PDB entry 9BKJ | electron microscopy, 2.59 A resolution | chains B and A of the 5 polymer chains in the assembly

# Chain B
Molecule: Guanine nucleotide-binding protein G(I)/G(S)/G(T) subunit beta-1
Source organism: Homo sapiens
UniProtKB: P62873 (GBB1_HUMAN); numbering as in UniProt (aligned over 2-340)
Chain sequence (340 residues; numbered 1 to 340; the number before each row is that of its first residue):
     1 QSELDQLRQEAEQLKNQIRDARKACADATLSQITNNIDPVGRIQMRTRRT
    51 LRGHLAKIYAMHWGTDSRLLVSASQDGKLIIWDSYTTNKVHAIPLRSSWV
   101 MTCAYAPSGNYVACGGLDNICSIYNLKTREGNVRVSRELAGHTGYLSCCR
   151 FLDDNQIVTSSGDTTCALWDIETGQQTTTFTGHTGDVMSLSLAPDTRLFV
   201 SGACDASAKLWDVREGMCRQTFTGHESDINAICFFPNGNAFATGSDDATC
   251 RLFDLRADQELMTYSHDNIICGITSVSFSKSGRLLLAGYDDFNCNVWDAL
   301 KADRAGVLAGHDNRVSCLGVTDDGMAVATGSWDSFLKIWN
Not modelled in the structure: 1
Differences from the reference sequence: expression tag (1)

# Chain A
Molecule: Guanine nucleotide-binding protein G(i) subunit alpha-1, Guanine nucleotide-binding protein G(s) subunit alpha isoforms short
Source organism: Homo sapiens
UniProtKB: chimeric construct of P63096, P63092: residues 9-195 from P63096 (GNAI1_HUMAN) positions 2-57 (offset varies); residues 204-394 from P63092 positions 204-394 (same numbers)
Chain sequence (253 residues; each row starts with the number of its first residue; note: 141 numbers in that range are skipped by the numbering (no residue carries them; nothing is unmodelled there)):
     1 HHHHHHHHGCTLSAEDKAAVERSKMIDRNLREDGEKARRTLRLLLLGADN
    51 SGKSTIVKQ
   191 MRILHGGSGGSGGTSGIFETKFQVDKVNFHMFDVGGQRDERRKWIQCFND
   241 VTAIIFVVDSSDYN
   265 RLQEALNDFKSIWNNRWLRTISVILFLNKQDLLAEKVLAGKSKIEDYFPE
   315 FARYTTPEDATPEPGEDPRVTRAKYFIRKEFVDISTASGDGRHICYPHFT
   365 CAVDTENARRIFNDCKDIILQMNLREYNLV
Not modelled in the structure: 1-17, 191-206, 226-230, 304-305, 321-329
Differences from the reference sequence: expression tag (1-8); engineered mutation R38 (Ala31 in P63096), T40 (Glu33 in P63096), L41 (Val34 in P63096), R42 (Lys35 in P63096), D49 (Gly42 in P63096), N50 (Glu43 in P63096), R192 (Lys54 in P63096), L194 (Ile56 in P63096), D249 (Ala in P63092), D252 (Ser in P63092), D272 (Leu in P63092), K343 (Asp in P63092), V346 (Leu in P63092), D347 (Arg in P63092), I358 (Tyr in P63092), A372 (Ile in P63092), I375 (Val in P63092), K380 (Arg in P63092), L384 (Gln in P63092), Q385 (Arg in P63092), N387 (His in P63092), E390 (Gln in P63092), N392 (Glu in P63092), V394 (Leu in P63092); linker (196-203)

# How chain B and chain A interact
Residue-residue contacts (38):
  G53(B) with L30(A)
  L55(B) with L30(A); G34(A)
  K57(B) with C237(A); N239(A), hydrogen bond; D240(A), salt bridge
  Y59(B) with Q236(A); C237(A)
  Q75(B) with C237(A)
  K78(B) with D33(A), salt bridge
  I80(B) with L30(A), hydrophobic
  N88(B) with V20(A); S23(A)
  K89(B) with S23(A), hydrogen bond (backbone-side chain); I26(A); L30(A)
  V90(B) with R22(A), hydrogen bond (backbone-side chain); I26(A)
  H91(B) with R22(A)
  A92(B) with I26(A), hydrophobic
  W99(B) with R42(A); F222(A); C237(A); F238(A), hydrophobic
  L117(B) with I207(A); W234(A), hydrophobic; F238(A), hydrophobic
  Y145(B) with K233(A); W234(A)
  M188(B) with K233(A)
  C204(B) with K233(A)
  N230(B) with K233(A), hydrogen bond
  D246(B) with K233(A), salt bridge
  D290(B) with W281(A)
  R314(B) with Q236(A), hydrogen bond; W281(A)
  W332(B) with N239(A); W281(A), hydrophobic
Interface residues without a listed pair, chain B (25 interface residues in all): T87, M101, D228
Interface residues without a listed pair, chain A (21 interface residues in all): D27, V224, R280

# Summary
25 residues of chain B and 21 residues of chain A are in contact, with 5 hydrogen bonds and 3 salt bridges.
Polar contacts include K57(B)-D240(A), K78(B)-D33(A) and D246(B)-K233(A).
Here chain B is Guanine nucleotide-binding protein G(I)/G(S)/G(T) subunit beta-1 and chain A is Guanine
nucleotide-binding protein G(i) subunit alpha-1, Guanine nucleotide-binding protein G(s) subunit alpha
isoforms short, both from Homo sapiens. Entry 9BKJ (Cholecystokinin 1 receptor (CCK1R) Y140A mutant, Gq
chimera (mGsqi) complex) was determined by electron microscopy, deposited together with 9BKK.
